8CT6 - chains L and H of the 7 polymer chains in the assembly; structure by electron microscopy, 3.10 A resolution.

== Chain L ==
Protein: 1F8 light chain
Source organism: Mus musculus
Amino-acid sequence (218 residues; numbered 1 to 214 plus 4 insertion-coded residues; the number before each row is that of its first residue; a row labelled like 30A-30D holds insertion residues (30A, then the next letters in order)):
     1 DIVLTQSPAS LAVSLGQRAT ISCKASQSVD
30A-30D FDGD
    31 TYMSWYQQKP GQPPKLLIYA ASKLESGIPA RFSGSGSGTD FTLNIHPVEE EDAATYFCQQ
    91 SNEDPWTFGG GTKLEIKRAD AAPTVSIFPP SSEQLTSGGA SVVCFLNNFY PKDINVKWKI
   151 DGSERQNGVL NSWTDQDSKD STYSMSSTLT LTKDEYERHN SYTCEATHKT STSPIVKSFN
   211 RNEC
Not modelled in the structure: 1, 107-214
Cystine bridges: Cys-23/Cys-88

== Chain H ==
Protein: 1F8 heavy chain
Source organism: Mus musculus
Amino-acid sequence (222 residues; numbered 1 to 218 plus 4 insertion-coded residues; the number before each row is that of its first residue; a row labelled like 82A-82C holds insertion residues (82A, then the next letters in order)):
     1 QVQLQQSGAE LMKPGASVKI SCKATGYTFS SYWIEWVKQR PGHGLEWIGE IL
   52A P
    53 GSGRTNYDER FKGKATFTAD TSSNTAYMQL
82A-82C SSL
    83 TSEDSAVYYC ARPRIYGMDY WGQGTSVTVS SAKTTPPSVY PLAPGSAAQT NSMVTLGCLV
   143 KGYFPEPVTV TWNSGSLSSG VHTFPAVLQS DLYTLSSSVT VPSSPRPSET VTCNVAHPAS
   203 STKVDKKIEP RGLVPR
Not modelled in the structure: 112-218
Cystine bridges: Cys-22/Cys-92

== Chain L / chain H interface ==
Pairs across the interface (35; chain L residue first):
  Asp-30D(L) / Tyr-98(H)  hydrogen bond
  Thr-31(L) / Tyr-98(H)
  Tyr-32(L) / Tyr-98(H)  hydrophobic
  Ser-34(L) / Tyr-98(H)  hydrogen bond (side chain-backbone)
  Ser-34(L) / Gly-99(H)
  Tyr-36(L) / Gly-99(H)
  Tyr-36(L) / Met-100(H)  hydrogen bond (side chain-backbone)
  Tyr-36(L) / Trp-103(H)
  Gln-38(L) / Gln-39(H)  hydrogen bond
  Gln-42(L) / Tyr-91(H)
  Pro-43(L) / Tyr-91(H)
  Pro-43(L) / Trp-103(H)  hydrophobic
  Pro-43(L) / Gly-104(H)
  Pro-44(L) / Leu-45(H)  hydrophobic
  Pro-44(L) / Trp-103(H)  hydrogen bond (backbone-side chain)
  Leu-46(L) / Met-100(H)
  Leu-46(L) / Asp-101(H)
  Tyr-49(L) / Tyr-98(H)  hydrophobic
  Ala-50(L) / Tyr-98(H)
  Phe-87(L) / Leu-45(H)  hydrophobic
  Gln-89(L) / Tyr-98(H)
  Gln-89(L) / Gly-99(H)
  Ser-91(L) / Ile-97(H)
  Ser-91(L) / Tyr-98(H)  hydrogen bond (side chain-backbone)
  Ser-91(L) / Gly-99(H)
  Pro-95(L) / Trp-47(H)
  Trp-96(L) / Glu-35(H)
  Trp-96(L) / Trp-47(H)
  Trp-96(L) / Arg-96(H)
  Trp-96(L) / Ile-97(H)
  Trp-96(L) / Met-100(H)  hydrophobic
  Phe-98(L) / Leu-45(H)
  Phe-98(L) / Trp-103(H)  hydrophobic
  Gly-99(L) / Gly-44(H)
  Gly-100(L) / Gly-44(H)
Interface residues without a listed pair, chain L (21 interface residues in all): Asp-94
Interface residues without a listed pair, chain H (17 interface residues in all): Val-37, Asp-60, Pro-95

== Overview ==
The interface between chain L and chain H involves 21 residues on one side and 17 on the other, with 6
hydrogen bonds. Polar contacts include Asp-30D(L)/Tyr-98(H), Ser-34(L)/Tyr-98(H) and Tyr-36(L)/Met-100(H).
Here chain L is 1F8 light chain and chain H is 1F8 heavy chain, both from Mus musculus. Entry 8CT6 (1F8 mAb in
complex with the computationally optimized broadly reactive H1 influenza hemagglutinin P1) was determined by
electron microscopy together with 7UYI from the same study.
